Entry 8JC0 (electron microscopy, 3.40 A resolution); this record covers chains m and n of the 8 polymer chains in the assembly.

Chain m:
Molecule: T cell receptor delta variable 2, T cell receptor delta constant
Source organism: Homo sapiens
Reference sequence: chimeric construct of A0JD36, B7Z8K6: residues 18-113 from A0JD36 (TRDV2_HUMAN) positions 20-115 (UniProt number = residue number + 2); residues 138-290 from B7Z8K6 positions 1-153 (UniProt number = residue number - 137)
Chain sequence (310 residues; row label = number of the first residue in the row; numbers below 1 keep their minus sign (Met-19 is residue -19)):
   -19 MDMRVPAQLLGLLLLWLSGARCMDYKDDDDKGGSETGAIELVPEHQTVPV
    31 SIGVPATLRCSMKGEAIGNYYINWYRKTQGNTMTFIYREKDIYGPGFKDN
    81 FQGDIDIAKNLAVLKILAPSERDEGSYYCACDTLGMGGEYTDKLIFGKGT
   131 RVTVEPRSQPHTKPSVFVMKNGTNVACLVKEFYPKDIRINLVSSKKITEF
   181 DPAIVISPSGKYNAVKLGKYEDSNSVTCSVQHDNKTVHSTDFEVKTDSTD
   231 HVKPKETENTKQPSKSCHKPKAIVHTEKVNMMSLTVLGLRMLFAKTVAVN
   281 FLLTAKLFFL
Not modelled in the structure: -19 to 255, 290
Differences from the reference sequence: initiating methionine (-19); expression tag (-18 to 17); linker (114-137)
UniProt features mapped onto this chain:
  - glycosylation (N-linked (GlcNAc...) asparagine): Asn151, Asn214

Chain n:
Molecule: T cell receptor gamma variable 9, T cell receptor gamma constant 1
Source organism: Homo sapiens
Reference sequence: chimeric construct of Q99603, P0CF51: residues 2-103 from Q99603 (TRGV9_HUMAN) positions 20-121 (UniProt number = residue number + 18); residues 125-297 from P0CF51 positions 1-173 (UniProt number = residue number - 124)
Chain sequence (332 residues; row label = number of the first residue in the row; numbers below 1 keep their minus sign (Met-34 is residue -34)):
   -34 MDMRVPAQLLGLLLLWLSGARCMDYKDDDDKGGSETGAGHLEQPQISSTK
    16 TLSKTARLECVVSGITISATSVYWYRERPGEVIQFLVSISYDGTVRKESG
    66 IPSGKFEVDRIPETSTSTLTIHNVEKQDIATYYCALWEAQQELGKKIKVF
   116 GPGTKLIITDKQLDADVSPKPTIFLPSIAETKLQKAGTYLCLLEKFFPDV
   166 IKIHWQEKKSNTILGSQEGNTMKTNDTYMKFSWLTVPEKSLDKEHRCIVR
   216 HENNKNGVDQEIIFPPIKTDVITMDPKDNCSKDANDTLLLQLTNTSAYYM
   266 YLLLLLKSVVYFAIITCCLLRRTAFCCNGEKS
Not modelled in the structure: -34 to 251, 289-297
Differences from the reference sequence: initiating methionine (-34); expression tag (-33 to 1); linker (104-124)
UniProt features mapped onto this chain:
  - glycosylation (N-linked (GlcNAc...) asparagine): Asn190, Asn244, Asn250, Asn259

How chain m and chain n interact:
Residue-residue contacts (22):
  Val259(m) with Gln256(n); Asn259(n)
  Met262(m) with Tyr263(n), hydrophobic
  Thr265(m) with Tyr263(n)
  Val266(m) with Asn259(n); Tyr263(n), hydrophobic
  Leu269(m) with Tyr263(n), hydrophobic; Leu267(n), hydrophobic; Leu270(n), hydrophobic
  Arg270(m) with Tyr266(n)
  Phe273(m) with Leu269(n); Ser273(n)
  Thr276(m) with Leu270(n); Ser273(n)
  Asn280(m) with Ser273(n), hydrogen bond (side chain-backbone); Tyr276(n); Phe277(n); Ile280(n)
  Leu283(m) with Phe277(n), hydrophobic; Ile280(n), hydrophobic
  Thr284(m) with Tyr276(n), hydrogen bond
  Leu287(m) with Arg287(n)
Interface residues without a listed pair, chain m (16 interface residues in all): Ser263, Leu272, Val277, Val279
Interface residues without a listed pair, chain n (15 interface residues in all): Leu255, Cys283, Leu284

Summary:
Chain m and chain n form an interface of 16 and 15 residues respectively, with 2 hydrogen bonds. Polar
contacts include Asn280(m)-Ser273(n) and Thr284(m)-Tyr276(n).
Here chain m is T cell receptor delta variable 2, T cell receptor delta constant and chain n is T cell
receptor gamma variable 9, T cell receptor gamma constant 1, both from Homo sapiens. Entry 8JC0 (V gamma9 V
delta2 TCR and CD3 complex in LMNG) was determined by electron microscopy, deposited together with 8JBV, 8JCB,
8WXE, 8WY0, 8WYI and 8YC0.
